Entry 7TQU (electron microscopy, 3.80 A resolution); this record covers chains H and j of the 14 polymer chains in the assembly.

# Chain H
Protein: pAbC-1 heavy chain
Source organism: Mus musculus
Amino-acid sequence (112 residues; each row starts with the number of its first residue; X marks 112 residues of unknown identity (built as UNK)):
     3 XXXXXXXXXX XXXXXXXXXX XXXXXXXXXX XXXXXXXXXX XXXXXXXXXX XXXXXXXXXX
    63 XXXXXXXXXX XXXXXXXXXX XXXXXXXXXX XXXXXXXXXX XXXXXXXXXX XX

# Chain j
Protein: VP2
Source organism: Coxsackievirus A21
Notes: EC 3.4.22.29, 3.6.1.15, 3.4.22.28, 2.7.7.48
UniProt: Q7T7N6 (Q7T7N6_9ENTO); residues 1-272 here correspond to UniProt positions 70-341 (UniProt number = residue number + 69)
Amino-acid sequence (272 residues; row label = number of the first residue in the row):
     1 SPNVEACGYS DRVRQITLGN STITTQEAAN AIVAYGEWPT YINDSEANPV DAPTEPDVSS
    61 NRFYTLESVS WKTTSRGWWW KLPDCLKDMG MFGQNMYYHY LGRSGYTIHV QCNASKFHQG
   121 ALGVFLIPEF VMACNTESKT SYVSYINANP GERGGEFTNT YNPSNTDASE GRKFAALDYL
   181 LGSGVLAGNA FVYPHQIINL RTNNSATIVV PYVNSLVIDC MAKHNNWGIV ILPLAPLAFA
   241 ATSSPQVPIT VTIAPMCTEF NGLRNITVPV HQ
Not modelled in the structure: 1-7, 165-168

# How chain H and chain j interact
Chain j side of the interface, 8 residues: Glu67, Ser68, Lys72, Thr73, Thr74, Arg153, Ser244, Gln246

# Summary
Chain H and chain j make no direct contact in this assembly.
Here chain H is pAbC-1 heavy chain (Mus musculus) and chain j is VP2 (Coxsackievirus A21). Entry 7TQU
(Coxsackievirus A21 capsid subdomain in complex with mouse polyclonal antibody pAbC-1) was determined by
electron microscopy, deposited together with 7TQS and 7TQT.
